Entry 6R6B (electron microscopy, 3.50 A resolution); this record covers chains A and G of the 10 polymer chains in the assembly.

[Chain A]
Name: Surface presentation of antigens protein SpaP
From: Shigella flexneri
UniProt: P0A1L3 (SPAP_SHIFL); residue numbers follow UniProt; this construct covers 1-216
Sequence (216 residues; row label = number of the first residue in the row):
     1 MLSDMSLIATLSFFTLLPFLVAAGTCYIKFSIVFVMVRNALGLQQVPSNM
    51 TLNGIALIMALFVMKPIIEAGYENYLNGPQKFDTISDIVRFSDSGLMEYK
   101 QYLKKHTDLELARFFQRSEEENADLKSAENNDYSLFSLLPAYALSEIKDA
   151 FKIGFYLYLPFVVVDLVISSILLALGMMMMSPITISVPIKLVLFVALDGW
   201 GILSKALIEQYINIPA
Unresolved in the structure: 1-10, 118-131, 214-216

[Chain G]
Name: Surface presentation of antigens protein SpaQ
From: Shigella flexneri
UniProt: P0A1M4 (SPAQ_SHIFL); residues 1-86 here = UniProt positions 1-86
Sequence (86 residues; each row starts with the number of its first residue):
     1 MSDIVYMGNKALYLILIFSLWPVGIATVIGLSIGLLQTVTQLQEQTLPFG
    51 IKLIGVSISLLLLSGWYGEVLLSFCHEIMFLIKSGV
Unresolved in the structure: 86

[Interface between chain A and chain G]
Contacting residue pairs (44):
  Ile-153(A) with Ile-82(G), hydrophobic
  Phe-155(A) with Ile-4(G), hydrophobic
  Tyr-156(A) with Asp-3(G); Ile-4(G); Met-7(G), hydrophobic; Ile-78(G); Leu-81(G), hydrophobic
  Leu-159(A) with Met-7(G); Ala-11(G), hydrophobic; Phe-74(G), hydrophobic
  Pro-160(A) with Phe-74(G), hydrophobic; Cys-75(G), hydrophobic; Ile-78(G)
  Val-162(A) with Ile-15(G)
  Val-163(A) with Leu-14(G), hydrophobic; Ile-15(G), hydrophobic; Phe-18(G), hydrophobic; Leu-71(G), hydrophobic
  Leu-166(A) with Ile-15(G), hydrophobic
  Val-167(A) with Ile-15(G); Phe-18(G), hydrophobic
  Ser-170(A) with Ser-19(G); Val-23(G)
  Ile-171(A) with Pro-22(G), hydrophobic; Val-23(G), hydrophobic; Leu-60(G), hydrophobic
  Ala-174(A) with Val-23(G), hydrophobic; Ala-26(G); Lys-52(G), hydrogen bond (backbone-side chain)
  Leu-175(A) with Phe-49(G); Lys-52(G); Leu-53(G), hydrophobic; Val-56(G), hydrophobic
  Met-177(A) with Phe-49(G), hydrophobic
  Leu-193(A) with Leu-71(G), hydrophobic; Cys-75(G), hydrophobic
  Leu-197(A) with Cys-75(G), hydrophobic; His-76(G)
  Leu-203(A) with Ile-82(G), hydrophobic
  Ala-206(A) with Met-79(G), hydrophobic; Ile-82(G); Lys-83(G)
  Gln-210(A) with Ile-82(G), hydrogen bond (side chain-backbone); Ser-84(G)
Other interface residues (no listed pair), chain A (22 interface residues in all): Gly-176, Ile-202, Glu-209
Other interface residues (no listed pair), chain G (29 interface residues in all): Gly-8, Leu-72, Gly-85

[Summary]
22 residues of chain A and 29 residues of chain G are in contact; the contacts include 2 hydrogen bonds. Among
the polar pairs are Ala-174(A)/Lys-52(G) and Gln-210(A)/Ile-82(G).
Chain A is Surface presentation of antigens protein SpaP and chain G is Surface presentation of antigens
protein SpaQ, both from Shigella flexneri; the structure, Structure of the core Shigella flexneri type III
secretion system export gate complex SctRST (Spa24/Spa9/Spa29), was determined by electron microscopy,
deposited together with 6R69.
